Entry 5E74 (X-ray diffraction, 1.78 A resolution); this record covers chain A.

== Chain A ==
Name: Bromodomain adjacent to zinc finger domain protein 2B
From: Homo sapiens
Notes: fragment: bromodomain; engineered mutation(s): First two residues SM derive from the expression tag
UniProtKB: Q9UIF8 (BAZ2B_HUMAN), isoform Q9UIF8-4; residues 1858-1971 here = UniProt positions 1858-1971
Sequence (116 residues; row label = number of the first residue in the row):
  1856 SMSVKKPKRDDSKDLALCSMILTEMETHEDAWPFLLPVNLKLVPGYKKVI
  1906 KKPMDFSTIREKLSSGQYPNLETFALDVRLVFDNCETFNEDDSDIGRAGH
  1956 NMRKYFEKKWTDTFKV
Construct notes: expression tag (1856-1857)
Residues lining bound ligands: 5KH (N-(1-acetyl-1H-indol-3-yl)-N-(5-hydroxy-2-methylphenyl)-3-(trifluoromethyl)benzamide): W1887, P1888, F1889, L1891, P1892, V1893, N1894, V1898, Y1901, F1943, N1944, I1950
Reported in the primary citation:
  - binding site for 5KH: W1887, N1894, Y1901, N1944

== Summary ==
Chain A binds compound 5KH. From the paper: a binding site for 5KH at W1887, N1894 and Y1901 among others.
Chain A is Bromodomain adjacent to zinc finger domain protein 2B (Homo sapiens); the structure, Crystal
Structure of BAZ2B bromodomain in complex with acetylindole compound UZH50, was determined by X-ray
diffraction together with 5E73 from the same study.
